7RK3 - chains A and B; structure by X-ray diffraction, 2.05 A resolution.

== Chain A ==
Protein: Glycylpeptide N-tetradecanoyltransferase 1
Organism: Homo sapiens
Notes: EC 2.3.1.97
UniProtKB: P30419 (NMT1_HUMAN), isoform P30419-2; residues 109-496 here correspond to UniProt positions 29-416 (UniProt number = residue number - 80)
Chain sequence (391 residues; numbered 106 to 496; the number before each row is that of its first residue):
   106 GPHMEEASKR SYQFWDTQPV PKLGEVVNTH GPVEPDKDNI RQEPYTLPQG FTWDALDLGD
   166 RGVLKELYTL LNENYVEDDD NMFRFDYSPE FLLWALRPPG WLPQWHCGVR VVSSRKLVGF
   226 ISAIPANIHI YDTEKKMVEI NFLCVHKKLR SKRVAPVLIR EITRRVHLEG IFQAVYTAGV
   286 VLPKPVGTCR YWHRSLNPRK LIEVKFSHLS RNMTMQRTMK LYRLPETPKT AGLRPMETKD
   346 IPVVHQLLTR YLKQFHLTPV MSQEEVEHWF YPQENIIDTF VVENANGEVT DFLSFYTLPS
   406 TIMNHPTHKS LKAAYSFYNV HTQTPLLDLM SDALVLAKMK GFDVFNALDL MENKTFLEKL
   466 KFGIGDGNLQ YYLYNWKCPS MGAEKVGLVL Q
Disordered / not traced: 106-144
Construct notes: expression tag (106-108)
Residues lining bound ligands:
  - 4'-diphospho pantetheine (4PS): Asn179, Tyr180, Val181, Leu248, Cys249, Val250, Leu254, Arg255, Ser256, Lys257, Arg258, Val259, Ala260, Pro261, Thr282, Ala283
  - hexanoic acid (6NA): Tyr296, Tyr401, Tyr420, Ser421, Asn451, Ala452, Leu453, Val494, Leu495, Gln496

== Chain B ==
Protein: ADP-ribosylation factor 6
Organism: Homo sapiens
UniProtKB: P62330 (ARF6_HUMAN); residue numbers follow UniProt; this construct covers 2-9
Chain sequence (8 residues; numbered 2 to 9; the number before each row is that of its first residue):
     2 GKVLSKIF
Covalent attachments: hexanoic acid (6NA) linked to Gly2; myristic acid (MYR) linked to Lys3

== Interface between chain A and chain B ==
Pairs across the interface (46; chain A residue first):
  Tyr180(A) - Lys3(B)
  Val181(A) - Lys3(B)
  Val181(A) - Leu5(B)
  Glu182(A) - Leu5(B)
  Asp183(A) - Leu5(B)
  Asp183(A) - Lys7(B)  salt bridge
  Asp185(A) - Lys7(B)  salt bridge
  Met187(A) - Lys7(B)
  Phe188(A) - Leu5(B)
  Phe188(A) - Lys7(B)
  Arg189(A) - Leu5(B)
  Phe190(A) - Gly2(B)
  Phe190(A) - Val4(B)
  Phe190(A) - Leu5(B)
  Tyr192(A) - Gly2(B)  hydrogen bond (side chain-backbone)
  Asn246(A) - Lys3(B)
  Thr282(A) - Lys3(B)  hydrogen bond (backbone-side chain)
  Gly284(A) - Val4(B)
  Tyr296(A) - Gly2(B)  hydrogen bond (side chain-backbone)
  Tyr296(A) - Lys3(B)
  Tyr296(A) - Val4(B)
  Tyr296(A) - Ser6(B)
  His298(A) - Ser6(B)  hydrogen bond
  His298(A) - Lys7(B)
  His298(A) - Ile8(B)
  Ser300(A) - Ile8(B)
  Phe311(A) - Ser6(B)
  Phe311(A) - Lys7(B)
  Phe311(A) - Ile8(B)  hydrogen bond (backbone-backbone)
  Ser312(A) - Ile8(B)
  His313(A) - Phe9(B)
  Ser405(A) - Leu5(B)
  Ile469(A) - Ile8(B)
  Ile469(A) - Phe9(B)  hydrogen bond (backbone-backbone)
  Gly470(A) - Ser6(B)
  Gly470(A) - Lys7(B)
  Gly470(A) - Phe9(B)
  Asp471(A) - Ser6(B)  hydrogen bond (backbone-side chain)
  Asp471(A) - Lys7(B)  salt bridge
  Asp471(A) - Phe9(B)
  Gly472(A) - Val4(B)
  Gly472(A) - Ser6(B)  hydrogen bond (backbone-side chain)
  Asn473(A) - Val4(B)
  Leu474(A) - Lys3(B)
  Leu474(A) - Val4(B)  hydrophobic
  Gln496(A) - Gly2(B)
Other interface residues (no listed pair), chain A (34 interface residues in all): Asp184, Phe247, Ala283, Lys310, Tyr401, Leu403, Tyr420

== In short ==
34 residues of chain A and 8 residues of chain B are in contact; the contacts include 8 hydrogen bonds and 3
salt bridges. Polar contacts include Asp183(A)-Lys7(B), Asp185(A)-Lys7(B) and Asp471(A)-Lys7(B). Chain A binds
4'-diphospho pantetheine and hexanoic acid.
Here chain A is Glycylpeptide N-tetradecanoyltransferase 1 and chain B is ADP-ribosylation factor 6, both from
Homo sapiens. Entry 7RK3 (Crystal structure of human N-myristoyltransferase 1 fragment (residues 109-496)
bound to diacylated human Arf6 octapeptide and ...) was determined by X-ray diffraction.
